3OXG - chain A; structure by X-ray diffraction, 3.41 A resolution.

# Chain A
Name: SET and MYND domain-containing protein 3
Source organism: Homo sapiens
Notes: EC 2.1.1.43
UniProtKB: Q9H7B4 (SMYD3_HUMAN); residues 1-428 here = UniProt positions 1-428
Chain sequence (464 residues; each row starts with the number of its first residue; numbers below 1 keep their minus sign (Met-35 is residue -35)):
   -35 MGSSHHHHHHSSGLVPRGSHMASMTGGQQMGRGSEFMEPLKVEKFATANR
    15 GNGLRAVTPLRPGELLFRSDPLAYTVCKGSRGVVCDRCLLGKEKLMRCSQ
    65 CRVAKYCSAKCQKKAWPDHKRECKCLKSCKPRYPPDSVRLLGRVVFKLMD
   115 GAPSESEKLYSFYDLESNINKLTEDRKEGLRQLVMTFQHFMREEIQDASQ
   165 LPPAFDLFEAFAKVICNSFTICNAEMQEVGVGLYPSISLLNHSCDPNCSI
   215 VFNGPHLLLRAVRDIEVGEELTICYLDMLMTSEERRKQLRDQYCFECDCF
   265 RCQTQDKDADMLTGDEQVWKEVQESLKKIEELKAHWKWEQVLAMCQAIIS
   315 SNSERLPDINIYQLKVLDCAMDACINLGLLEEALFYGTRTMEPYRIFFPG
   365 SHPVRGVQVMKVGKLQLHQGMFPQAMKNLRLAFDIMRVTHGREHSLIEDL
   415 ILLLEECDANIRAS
Disordered / not traced: -35 to 2, 427-428
Sequence notes: expression tag (-35 to 0)
Swiss-Prot annotation at these positions:
  - zinc finger: Cys49 to Cys87 (MYND-type)
  - binding site (S-adenosyl-L-methionine): Arg14 to Asn16, Tyr124, Asn132, Asn181, Asn205, His206, Tyr239, Phe259
  - binding site (Zn(2+)): Cys49, Cys52, Cys62, Cys65, Cys71, Cys75, His83, Cys87
  - modified residue: Met1 (N-acetylmethionine), Thr22 (Phosphothreonine)
Ion coordination: Zn2+ site 1: Cys49, Cys52, Cys71, Cys75; Zn2+ site 2: Cys62, Cys65, His83, Cys87; Zn2+ site 3: Cys208, Cys261, Cys263, Cys266
Residues lining bound ligands: S-adenosylhomocysteine (SAH): Arg14, Gly15, Asn16, Gly17, Tyr124, Glu130, Asn132, Ser202, Leu203, Leu204, Asn205, His206, Tyr239, Tyr257, Phe259
From the paper describing this entry:
  - mutagenesis - Y124A, E192A, S202A, D241A, Y257F, D262A, D332A: decreased catalytic activity
  - mutagenesis - N132A, F183A, Y239A, Y239F, Y239K, Y239Q, D241A/D332A, F259A: abolished catalytic activity
  - catalytic residues: Tyr239
  - mutagenesis - R66E: abolished catalytic activity on DNA

# Summary
Ligands of chain A: S-adenosylhomocysteine. Cys49, Cys52, Cys71 and Cys75 form the Zn2+ site 1. Cys62, Cys65,
His83 and Cys87 coordinate Zn2+ site 2. UniProt lists 10 S-adenosyl-L-methionine-binding residues and 8
Zn2+-binding residues. The paper reports the catalytic residue Tyr239; N132A, F183A and Y239A, among others,
abolish catalytic activity; 16 substitutions were tested in all.
Chain A is SET and MYND domain-containing protein 3 (Homo sapiens); the structure, human lysine
methyltransferase Smyd3 in complex with AdoHcy (Form III), was determined by X-ray diffraction, deposited
together with 3OXF and 3OXL.
